Entry 2EFW (X-ray diffraction, 2.50 A resolution); this record covers chains D and A of the 4 polymer chains in the assembly.

[Chain D]
Molecule: 21-nt DNA strand
Sequence (21 nucleotides; numbered 1 to 21; the number before each row is that of its first residue):
     1 CTATGTACCA AATGTTCAGT C
Unresolved in the structure: 1-2

[Chain A]
Protein: Replication termination protein
Source organism: Bacillus subtilis
UniProtKB: P68732 (RTP_BACSU); residue numbers follow UniProt; this construct covers 1-122
Amino-acid sequence (122 residues; each row starts with the number of its first residue):
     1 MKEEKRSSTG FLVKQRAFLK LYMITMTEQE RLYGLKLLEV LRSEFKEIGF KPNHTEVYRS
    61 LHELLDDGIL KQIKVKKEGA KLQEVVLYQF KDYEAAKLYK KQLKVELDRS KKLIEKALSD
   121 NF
Unresolved in the structure: 1-7
Differences from the reference sequence: engineered mutation Ser110 (Cys in P68732)

[How chain D and chain A interact]
Pairs across the interface (13; chain D residue first):
  DA12(D) - Lys14(A)  salt bridge to the phosphate
  DT13(D) - Lys14(A)  phosphate contact
  DT13(D) - Gln15(A)  hydrogen bond to the phosphate
  DT13(D) - Arg16(A)  hydrogen bond to the phosphate
  DT13(D) - Glu56(A)  sugar contact
  DT13(D) - Arg59(A)  sugar contact
  DG14(D) - Gln15(A)  hydrogen bond to the phosphate
  DG14(D) - Asn53(A)  hydrogen bond to the phosphate
  DG14(D) - Arg59(A)  hydrogen bond to the base
  DT15(D) - Thr55(A)  base contact
  DC21(D) - Lys81(A)  phosphate contact
  DC21(D) - Leu82(A)  phosphate contact
  DC21(D) - Gln83(A)  hydrogen bond to the phosphate
Also at the interface, not in a pair above, chain D (7 interface residues in all): DT16, DC17
Also at the interface, not in a pair above, chain A (11 interface residues in all): His54

[Overview]
Chain D and chain A form an interface of 7 and 11 residues respectively, with 6 hydrogen bonds and 1 salt
bridge. Among the polar pairs are DG14(D)-Arg59(A), DT13(D)-Gln15(A) and DT13(D)-Arg16(A).
Chain D is a 21-nt DNA strand and chain A is Replication termination protein (Bacillus subtilis); the
structure, Crystal structure of the RTP:nRB complex from Bacillus subtilis, was determined by X-ray
diffraction.
